7WQ5 - chains A and D of the 3 polymer chains in the assembly; structure by X-ray diffraction, 2.35 A resolution.

== Chain A ==
Protein: Ethylene-responsive transcription factor WRI1
Source organism: Arabidopsis thaliana
UniProtKB: Q6X5Y6 (WRI1_ARATH); residue numbers follow UniProt; this construct covers 58-307
Sequence (252 residues; row label = number of the first residue in the row):
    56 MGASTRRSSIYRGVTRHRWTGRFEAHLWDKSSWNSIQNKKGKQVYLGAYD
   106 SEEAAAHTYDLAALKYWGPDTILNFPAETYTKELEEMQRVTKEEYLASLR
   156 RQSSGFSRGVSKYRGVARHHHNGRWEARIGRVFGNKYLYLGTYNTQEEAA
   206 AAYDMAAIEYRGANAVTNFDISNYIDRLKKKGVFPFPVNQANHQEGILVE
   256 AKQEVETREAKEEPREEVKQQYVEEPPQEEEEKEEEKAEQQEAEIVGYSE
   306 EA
Not modelled in the structure: 56-58, 231-307
Differences from the reference sequence: initiating methionine (56); expression tag (57)
Curated features (UniProtKB/Swiss-Prot):
  - DNA-binding region: Ile65 to Pro131 (AP2/ERF 1), Lys167 to Asp225 (AP2/ERF 2)
  - modified residue: Thr70 (Phosphothreonine), Ser166 (Phosphoserine)
  - mutagenesis: Thr70 (T70A: Loss of KIN10-dependent phosphorylation; when associated with A-166), Ser166 (S166A: Loss of KIN10-dependent phosphorylation; when associated with A-70)

== Chain D ==
Molecule: 24-nt DNA strand
Sequence (24 nucleotides; numbered 1 to 24; the number before each row is that of its first residue):
     1 GTGGACGATGAAACCGAGGAAGTA

== Interface between chain A and chain D ==
Contacting residue pairs - 28 pairs, chain A then chain D:
  Ser59(A) with DA21(D), phosphate contact
  Thr60(A) with DA21(D), phosphate contact
  His72(A) with DC14(D), base contact
  Thr75(A) with DA13(D), phosphate contact
  Arg77(A) with DA13(D), phosphate contact
  Glu79(A) with DC15(D), hydrogen bond to the base
  Ile91(A) with DA17(D), phosphate contact
  Gln92(A) with DA17(D), hydrogen bond to the phosphate
  Gln98(A) with DG16(D), base contact; DA17(D), base contact
  Tyr100(A) with DA13(D), sugar contact; DC14(D), hydrogen bond to the phosphate; DC15(D), phosphate contact
  Arg155(A) with DC14(D), salt bridge to the phosphate; DC15(D), salt bridge to the phosphate
  Gly160(A) with DA13(D), sugar contact
  Arg163(A) with DA13(D), salt bridge to the phosphate
  Arg169(A) with DA13(D), hydrogen bond to the phosphate; DC14(D), salt bridge to the phosphate
  His174(A) with DG4(D), base contact
  His175(A) with DA5(D), hydrogen bond to the base
  Glu181(A) with DC6(D), hydrogen bond to the base
  Arg183(A) with DC6(D), base contact; DG7(D), hydrogen bond to the base
  Tyr192(A) with DA8(D), base contact
  Tyr194(A) with DG4(D), sugar contact; DA5(D), hydrogen bond to the phosphate; DC6(D), phosphate contact
Also at the interface, not in a pair above, chain A (25 interface residues in all): Asn89, Lys97, Gly102, Ala103, Arg179
Also at the interface, not in a pair above, chain D (12 interface residues in all): DA12

== Summary ==
25 residues of chain A and 12 residues of chain D are in contact, with 8 hydrogen bonds and 4 salt bridges.
Among the polar pairs are Glu79(A)-DC15(D), His175(A)-DA5(D) and Glu181(A)-DC6(D). From UniProt: a DNA-binding
region and 2 mutagenesis sites on chain A.
Here chain A is Ethylene-responsive transcription factor WRI1 (Arabidopsis thaliana) and chain D is a 24-nt
DNA strand. Entry 7WQ5 (Crystal structure of Arabidopsis transcriptional factor WRINKLED1 with dsDNA) was
determined by X-ray diffraction.
